Entry 8W1W (X-ray diffraction, 2.03 A resolution); this record covers chains A and D.

# Chain A (and D)
Protein: Catalase-peroxidase
From: Mycobacterium tuberculosis
Notes: EC 1.11.1.21; chain D of this document is another copy of the same molecule, construct and numbering; everything in this record applies to it too
UniProtKB: A0A0D5ZBI4 (A0A0D5ZBI4_MYCTX); residue numbers follow UniProt; this construct covers 2-740
Sequence (741 residues; numbered 0 to 740; the number before each row is that of its first residue; numbering starts at 0):
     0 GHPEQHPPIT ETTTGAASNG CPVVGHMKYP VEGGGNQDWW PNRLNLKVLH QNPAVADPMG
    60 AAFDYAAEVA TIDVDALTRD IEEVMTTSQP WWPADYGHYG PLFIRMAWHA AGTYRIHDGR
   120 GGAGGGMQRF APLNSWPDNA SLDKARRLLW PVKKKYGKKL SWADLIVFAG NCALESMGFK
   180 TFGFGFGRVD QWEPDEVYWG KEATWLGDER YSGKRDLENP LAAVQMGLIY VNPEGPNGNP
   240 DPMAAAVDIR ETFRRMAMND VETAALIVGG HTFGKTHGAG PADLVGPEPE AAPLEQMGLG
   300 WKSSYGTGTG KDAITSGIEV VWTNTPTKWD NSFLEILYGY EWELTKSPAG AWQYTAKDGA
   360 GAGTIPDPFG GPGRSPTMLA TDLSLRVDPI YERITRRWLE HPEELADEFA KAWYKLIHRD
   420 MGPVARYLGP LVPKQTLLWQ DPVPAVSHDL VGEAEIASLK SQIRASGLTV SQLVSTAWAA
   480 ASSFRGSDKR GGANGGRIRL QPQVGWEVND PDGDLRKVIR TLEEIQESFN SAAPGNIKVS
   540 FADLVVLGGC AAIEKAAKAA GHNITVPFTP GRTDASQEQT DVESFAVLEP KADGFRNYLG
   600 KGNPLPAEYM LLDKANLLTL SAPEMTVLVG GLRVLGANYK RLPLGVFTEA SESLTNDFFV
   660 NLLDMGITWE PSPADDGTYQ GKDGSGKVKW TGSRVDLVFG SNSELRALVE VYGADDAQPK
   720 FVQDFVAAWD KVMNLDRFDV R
Not modelled in the structure: 0-23
Construct notes: expression tag (0-1)
Modified positions: Trp107 (1-hydroperoxy-L-tryptophan; TOX)
Covalently attached groups: covalent link Trp107-Tyr229; covalent link Tyr229-Met255
Metal / ion sites: heme Fe near His270 (its only coordinating residue here); Na+: Thr271, Thr322, Thr324, Lys327
Small-molecule neighbours: heme (HEM): Asp94, Pro100, Leu101, Ile103, Arg104, Trp107, Val230, Pro232, Ile248, Phe252, Leu265, Ile266, Gly269, His270, Phe272, Gly273, Lys274, Thr275, His276, Thr314, Ser315, Ile317, Trp321, Leu378, Thr380, Phe408, Trp412

# Chain A / chain D interface
Residue-residue contacts (205):
  Gly24(A) - Ala202(D)
  His25(A) - Lys200(D)
  His25(A) - Glu208(D)  salt bridge
  Met26(A) - Gly199(D)
  Met26(A) - Lys200(D)  hydrogen bond (backbone-backbone)
  Met26(A) - Glu201(D)
  Met26(A) - Ala202(D)  hydrophobic
  Lys27(A) - Pro40(D)
  Lys27(A) - Asn41(D)  hydrogen bond
  Lys27(A) - Tyr197(D)
  Tyr28(A) - Tyr197(D)
  Tyr28(A) - Pro219(D)
  Tyr28(A) - Pro603(D)
  Tyr28(A) - Leu604(D)  hydrophobic
  Pro29(A) - Asn44(D)  hydrogen bond (backbone-side chain)
  Pro29(A) - Val47(D)
  Pro29(A) - Glu195(D)
  Pro29(A) - Val196(D)
  Pro29(A) - Tyr197(D)
  Val30(A) - Leu43(D)
  Val30(A) - Asn44(D)  hydrogen bond (backbone-backbone)
  Val30(A) - Val47(D)
  Val30(A) - Leu604(D)  hydrophobic
  Val30(A) - Tyr608(D)
  Val30(A) - Leu611(D)  hydrophobic
  Glu31(A) - Gln36(D)  hydrogen bond (backbone-side chain)
  Glu31(A) - Pro40(D)
  Glu31(A) - Asn41(D)
  Glu31(A) - Leu604(D)
  Glu31(A) - Tyr608(D)
  Gly32(A) - Gln36(D)
  Gly32(A) - Asn44(D)
  Gly34(A) - Glu195(D)
  Asn35(A) - Ala130(D)  hydrogen bond (side chain-backbone)
  Asn35(A) - Pro131(D)
  Asn35(A) - Pro193(D)
  Asn35(A) - Glu195(D)  hydrogen bond (backbone-side chain)
  Gln36(A) - Gly32(D)  hydrogen bond (side chain-backbone)
  Trp38(A) - Glu201(D)
  Trp38(A) - Ala202(D)
  Trp38(A) - Thr203(D)
  Trp38(A) - Trp204(D)  hydrophobic
  Trp38(A) - Met225(D)  hydrophobic
  Trp39(A) - Ala130(D)  hydrophobic
  Trp39(A) - Pro131(D)  hydrophobic
  Trp39(A) - Ser134(D)
  Trp39(A) - Trp204(D)  hydrophobic
  Trp39(A) - Glu287(D)  hydrogen bond
  Trp39(A) - Glu289(D)
  Trp39(A) - Ala290(D)
  Pro40(A) - Lys27(D)
  Pro40(A) - Glu31(D)
  Asn41(A) - Lys27(D)
  Asn41(A) - Glu31(D)
  Arg42(A) - Val30(D)
  Arg42(A) - Glu31(D)
  Arg42(A) - Ala130(D)
  Arg42(A) - Glu289(D)  salt bridge
  Leu43(A) - Val30(D)
  Asn44(A) - Pro29(D)  hydrogen bond (side chain-backbone)
  Asn44(A) - Val30(D)  hydrogen bond (backbone-backbone)
  Asn44(A) - Gly32(D)
  Lys46(A) - Glu192(D)
  Lys46(A) - Glu195(D)  salt bridge
  Val47(A) - Pro29(D)
  Val47(A) - Val30(D)
  His49(A) - Pro52(D)
  His49(A) - Val54(D)
  His49(A) - Glu192(D)  salt bridge
  Pro52(A) - His49(D)
  Val54(A) - His49(D)
  Val54(A) - Ser620(D)
  Val54(A) - Pro622(D)
  Ala55(A) - Pro622(D)
  Pro57(A) - Pro622(D)  hydrophobic
  Pro57(A) - Leu707(D)  hydrophobic
  Pro57(A) - Val710(D)  hydrophobic
  Pro57(A) - Lys719(D)  hydrogen bond (backbone-side chain)
  Met58(A) - Val710(D)  hydrophobic
  Met58(A) - Lys719(D)
  Trp90(A) - Met664(D)  hydrophobic
  Arg128(A) - Ser702(D)
  Arg128(A) - Ala706(D)
  Arg128(A) - Glu709(D)  salt bridge
  Phe129(A) - Ser702(D)
  Phe129(A) - Ala706(D)  hydrophobic
  Ala130(A) - Asn35(D)  hydrogen bond (backbone-side chain)
  Ala130(A) - Arg42(D)
  Pro131(A) - Asn35(D)
  Pro131(A) - Trp39(D)  hydrophobic
  Asn133(A) - Ser702(D)
  Ser134(A) - Trp39(D)
  Arg146(A) - Met664(D)  hydrogen bond
  Arg146(A) - Arg705(D)
  Trp149(A) - Leu662(D)  hydrophobic
  Trp149(A) - Glu709(D)
  Trp149(A) - Gly712(D)
  Lys153(A) - Ala713(D)
  Lys153(A) - Asp714(D)  salt bridge
  Lys154(A) - Asp714(D)
  Gly156(A) - Ala713(D)
  Gly156(A) - Asp715(D)
  Lys157(A) - Asp715(D)  hydrogen bond (backbone-side chain)
  Trp161(A) - Glu709(D)  hydrogen bond
  Trp191(A) - Ala706(D)
  Trp191(A) - Val710(D)  hydrophobic
  Glu192(A) - Lys46(D)  salt bridge
  Glu192(A) - His49(D)  salt bridge
  Glu192(A) - Glu703(D)
  Pro193(A) - Asn35(D)
  Glu195(A) - Pro29(D)
  Glu195(A) - Gly33(D)
  Glu195(A) - Gly34(D)
  Glu195(A) - Asn35(D)  hydrogen bond (side chain-backbone)
  Val196(A) - Pro29(D)
  Tyr197(A) - Met26(D)
  Tyr197(A) - Lys27(D)
  Tyr197(A) - Tyr28(D)
  Tyr197(A) - Pro29(D)
  Gly199(A) - Met26(D)
  Lys200(A) - His25(D)
  Lys200(A) - Met26(D)  hydrogen bond (backbone-backbone)
  Glu201(A) - Met26(D)
  Glu201(A) - Trp38(D)
  Ala202(A) - Gly24(D)
  Ala202(A) - Met26(D)  hydrophobic
  Ala202(A) - Trp38(D)
  Thr203(A) - Trp38(D)
  Trp204(A) - Trp38(D)
  Trp204(A) - Trp39(D)  hydrophobic
  Glu208(A) - His25(D)  salt bridge
  Pro219(A) - Tyr28(D)
  Met225(A) - Trp38(D)  hydrophobic
  Glu287(A) - Trp39(D)  hydrogen bond
  Glu289(A) - Trp39(D)
  Glu289(A) - Arg42(D)  salt bridge
  Glu289(A) - Ser702(D)  hydrogen bond
  Ala290(A) - Trp39(D)
  Leu293(A) - Tyr678(D)
  Leu293(A) - Arg693(D)
  Leu293(A) - Ser700(D)
  Glu294(A) - Trp668(D)
  Glu294(A) - Pro670(D)
  Glu294(A) - Tyr678(D)
  Met296(A) - Trp668(D)
  Met296(A) - Leu696(D)  hydrophobic
  Met296(A) - Gly699(D)
  Met296(A) - Arg705(D)  hydrogen bond (backbone-side chain)
  Gly297(A) - Gly699(D)
  Gly297(A) - Ser700(D)
  Pro603(A) - Tyr28(D)
  Leu604(A) - Tyr28(D)  hydrophobic
  Leu604(A) - Val30(D)  hydrophobic
  Leu604(A) - Glu31(D)
  Tyr608(A) - Val30(D)
  Tyr608(A) - Glu31(D)
  Leu611(A) - Val30(D)  hydrophobic
  Ser620(A) - Val54(D)
  Pro622(A) - Val54(D)
  Pro622(A) - Ala55(D)
  Pro622(A) - Asp56(D)
  Pro622(A) - Pro57(D)  hydrophobic
  Leu661(A) - Met296(D)
  Leu662(A) - Trp149(D)  hydrophobic
  Met664(A) - Trp90(D)
  Met664(A) - Arg146(D)
  Met664(A) - Leu298(D)  hydrophobic
  Trp668(A) - Glu294(D)
  Trp668(A) - Met296(D)
  Pro670(A) - Glu294(D)
  Tyr678(A) - Leu293(D)
  Tyr678(A) - Glu294(D)
  Arg693(A) - Leu293(D)
  Gly699(A) - Met296(D)
  Gly699(A) - Gly297(D)
  Ser700(A) - Leu293(D)
  Ser700(A) - Gly297(D)
  Ser702(A) - Arg128(D)
  Ser702(A) - Phe129(D)
  Ser702(A) - Asn133(D)
  Ser702(A) - Glu289(D)  hydrogen bond
  Glu703(A) - Trp191(D)
  Glu703(A) - Glu192(D)
  Glu703(A) - Pro193(D)
  Arg705(A) - Arg146(D)
  Arg705(A) - Met296(D)  hydrogen bond (side chain-backbone)
  Ala706(A) - Arg128(D)
  Ala706(A) - Phe129(D)  hydrophobic
  Ala706(A) - Trp191(D)
  Leu707(A) - Pro57(D)  hydrophobic
  Glu709(A) - Arg128(D)  salt bridge
  Glu709(A) - Trp149(D)
  Glu709(A) - Trp161(D)  hydrogen bond
  Val710(A) - Pro57(D)  hydrophobic
  Val710(A) - Met58(D)  hydrophobic
  Val710(A) - Trp191(D)  hydrophobic
  Gly712(A) - Trp149(D)
  Gly712(A) - Lys153(D)
  Ala713(A) - Lys153(D)
  Asp714(A) - Lys153(D)  salt bridge
  Asp714(A) - Lys154(D)
  Asp715(A) - Gly156(D)
  Asp715(A) - Lys157(D)  hydrogen bond (side chain-backbone)
  Lys719(A) - Pro57(D)  hydrogen bond (side chain-backbone)
  Lys719(A) - Met58(D)
Also at the interface, not in a pair above, chain A (104 interface residues in all): Gly33, Leu48, Asp56, Tyr155, Asn218, Pro292, Leu298, Asp612, Val659, Glu669, Leu696, Val697, Tyr711, Asp723
Also at the interface, not in a pair above, chain D (103 interface residues in all): Gly59, Tyr155, Asn218, Pro292, Asp612, Leu661, Glu669, Val697, Tyr711, Asp723

# In short
Chain A and chain D form an interface of 104 and 103 residues respectively, with 26 hydrogen bonds and 12 salt
bridges. Among the polar pairs are His25(A)-Glu208(D), Arg42(A)-Glu289(D) and Lys46(A)-Glu195(D). Chain A
binds heme. Thr271(A), Thr322(A), Thr324(A) and Lys327(A) coordinate Na+.
Chain A and chain D are both Catalase-peroxidase (Mycobacterium tuberculosis); the structure, 2.03 angstrom
resolution crystal structure of as-isolated KatG from Mycobacterium tuberculosis with an MYW-OOH cofactor, was
determined by X-ray diffraction, deposited together with 8W1X, 8W1Y and 8U3P.
